Entry 4M8Y (X-ray diffraction, 2.22 A resolution); this record covers chains A and B.

== Chain A (and B) ==
Protein: Protease
From: Human immunodeficiency virus 1
Notes: EC 3.4.23.16; chain B of this document is another copy of the same molecule, construct and numbering; everything in this record applies to it too
Reference sequence: Q90JJ9 (Q90JJ9_9HIV1); the construct has insertions or renumbered stretches relative to UniProt, so the offset changes along the chain: 1-33 = UniProt 1-33; 35-100 = UniProt 34-99
Amino-acid sequence (100 residues; row label = number of the first residue in the row):
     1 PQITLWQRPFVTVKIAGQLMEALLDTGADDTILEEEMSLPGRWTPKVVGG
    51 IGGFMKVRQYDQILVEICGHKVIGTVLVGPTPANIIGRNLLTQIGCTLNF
Differences from the reference sequence: engineered mutation Phe-10 (Leu in Q90JJ9), Val-13 (Ile in Q90JJ9), Ala-16 (Gly in Q90JJ9), Met-20 (Lys in Q90JJ9), Ser-38 (Asp37 in Q90JJ9), Val-47 (Ile46 in Q90JJ9), Met-55 (Ile54 in Q90JJ9), Val-72 (Ala71 in Q90JJ9); insertion (34)
From the paper describing this entry:
  - conformationally variable residues (loop rearrangement): Glu-34 to Ser-38, Gln-59 to Gly-74

== Interface between chain A and chain B ==
Pairs across the interface - 98 pairs, chain A then chain B:
  Pro-1(A) with Leu-98(B); Asn-99(B); Phe-100(B), hydrogen bond (backbone-backbone)
  Gln-2(A) with Thr-97(B), hydrogen bond; Leu-98(B); Asn-99(B), hydrogen bond
  Ile-3(A) with Thr-97(B); Leu-98(B), hydrogen bond (backbone-backbone); Phe-100(B), hydrophobic
  Thr-4(A) with Thr-97(B)
  Leu-5(A) with Thr-26(B); Arg-88(B), hydrogen bond (backbone-side chain); Leu-91(B), hydrophobic; Thr-92(B); Cys-96(B)
  Trp-6(A) with Arg-88(B); Thr-92(B)
  Gln-7(A) with Arg-88(B)
  Arg-8(A) with Asp-29(B), salt bridge; Arg-88(B)
  Pro-9(A) with Thr-26(B); Arg-88(B); Leu-98(B), hydrophobic
  Leu-23(A) with Gly-27(B)
  Leu-24(A) with Thr-26(B), hydrogen bond (backbone-side chain); Leu-98(B), hydrophobic; Phe-100(B), hydrophobic
  Asp-25(A) with Asp-25(B); Thr-26(B); Gly-27(B), hydrogen bond (side chain-backbone)
  Thr-26(A) with Leu-5(B); Pro-9(B); Leu-24(B), hydrogen bond (side chain-backbone); Asp-25(B); Thr-26(B), hydrogen bond (side chain-backbone); Leu-98(B)
  Gly-27(A) with Leu-23(B); Asp-25(B), hydrogen bond (backbone-side chain)
  Asp-29(A) with Arg-8(B), salt bridge
  Ile-32(A) with Ile-51(B), hydrophobic
  Gly-50(A) with Ile-51(B); Pro-82(B)
  Ile-51(A) with Ile-32(B), hydrophobic; Gly-50(B); Ile-51(B); Gly-53(B); Met-55(B), hydrophobic; Thr-81(B); Ile-85(B), hydrophobic
  Gly-52(A) with Gly-52(B); Phe-54(B)
  Gly-53(A) with Ile-51(B)
  Phe-54(A) with Gly-52(B)
  Met-55(A) with Ile-51(B), hydrophobic
  His-70(A) with Phe-100(B)
  Thr-81(A) with Ile-51(B)
  Pro-82(A) with Gly-50(B)
  Ile-85(A) with Ile-51(B), hydrophobic
  Arg-88(A) with Leu-5(B), hydrogen bond (side chain-backbone); Trp-6(B); Gln-7(B); Arg-8(B); Pro-9(B)
  Thr-92(A) with Leu-5(B); Trp-6(B)
  Ile-94(A) with Phe-100(B)
  Gly-95(A) with Asn-99(B); Phe-100(B)
  Cys-96(A) with Leu-5(B); Leu-98(B), hydrophobic; Asn-99(B); Phe-100(B), hydrophobic
  Thr-97(A) with Gln-2(B), hydrogen bond; Ile-3(B); Thr-4(B); Thr-97(B); Leu-98(B); Asn-99(B), hydrogen bond (backbone-backbone)
  Leu-98(A) with Pro-1(B); Gln-2(B); Ile-3(B), hydrogen bond (backbone-backbone); Pro-9(B), hydrophobic; Leu-24(B), hydrophobic; Thr-26(B); Cys-96(B), hydrophobic; Thr-97(B); Leu-98(B), hydrophobic
  Asn-99(A) with Pro-1(B); Gln-2(B), hydrogen bond; Gly-95(B); Cys-96(B); Thr-97(B), hydrogen bond (backbone-backbone); Asn-99(B)
  Phe-100(A) with Pro-1(B), hydrogen bond (backbone-backbone); Leu-24(B), hydrophobic; Ile-94(B); Gly-95(B); Cys-96(B), hydrophobic
Interface residues without a listed pair, chain A (38 interface residues in all): Val-48, Cys-68, Leu-91
Interface residues without a listed pair, chain B (38 interface residues in all): Val-11, Val-48, Cys-68

== Overview ==
The chain A/chain B interface involves 38 residues from each chain, with 17 hydrogen bonds and 2 salt bridges.
Polar contacts include Arg-8(A)/Asp-29(B), Gln-2(A)/Thr-97(B) and Gln-2(A)/Asn-99(B). From the paper:
conformational variability at Glu-34(A) and Gln-59(A).
Both chains are Protease (Human immunodeficiency virus 1). Entry 4M8Y (GS-8374, a Novel Phosphonate-Containing
Inhibitor of HIV-1 Protease, Effectively Inhibits HIV PR Mutants with Amino Acid ...) was determined by X-ray
diffraction, deposited together with 4M8X.
